PDB entry 3V5U | X-ray diffraction, 1.90 A resolution | chain A

[Chain A]
Protein: Uncharacterized membrane protein MJ0091
Organism: Methanocaldococcus jannaschii
UniProt: Q57556 (Y091_METJA); residue numbers follow UniProt; this construct covers 1-302
Amino-acid sequence (320 residues; each row starts with the number of its first residue):
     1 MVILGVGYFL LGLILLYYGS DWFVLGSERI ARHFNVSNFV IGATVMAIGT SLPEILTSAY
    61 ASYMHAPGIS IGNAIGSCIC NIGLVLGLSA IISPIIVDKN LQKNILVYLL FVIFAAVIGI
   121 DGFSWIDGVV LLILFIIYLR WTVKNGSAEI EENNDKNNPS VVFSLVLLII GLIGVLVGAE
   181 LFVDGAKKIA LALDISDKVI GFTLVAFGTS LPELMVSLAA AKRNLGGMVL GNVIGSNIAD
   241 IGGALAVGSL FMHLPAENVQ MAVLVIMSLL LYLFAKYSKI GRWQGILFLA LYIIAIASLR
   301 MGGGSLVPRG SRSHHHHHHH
Not modelled in the structure: 149-155, 305-320
Differences from the reference sequence: engineered mutation Val2 (Leu in Q57556); expression tag (303-320)
Ion coordination: Na+ site 1: Ala47, Thr50, Ser51, Glu213, Ser236; Ca2+ site 1: Thr50, Glu54, Thr209, Glu213; Na+ site 2: Glu54, Ser77, Ala206, Thr209, Ser210; Na+ site 3: Glu54, Asn81, Glu213, Asp240; Ca2+ site 2: Ile118, Asp121, Gly122, Asp127 (together with 1-Oleoyl-R-glycerol)
From the paper describing this entry:
  - Ca2+ coordination: Thr50, Glu54, Thr209, Glu213
  - Na+ coordination: Glu54, Asn81, Glu213, Asp240

[In short]
Ala47, Thr50, Ser51, Glu213 and Ser236 form the Na+ site 1. The Ca2+ site 1 is built by Thr50, Glu54, Thr209
and Glu213. The paper reports Ca2+ coordination by Thr50, Glu54 and Thr209 among others; Na+ coordination by
Glu54, Asn81 and Glu213 among others.
Chain A is Uncharacterized membrane protein MJ0091 (Methanocaldococcus jannaschii); the structure, Structure
of Sodium/Calcium Exchanger from Methanocaldococcus jannaschii DSM 2661, was determined by X-ray diffraction,
deposited together with 3V5S.
